7TYV - chains E and a of the 12 polymer chains in the assembly; structure by electron microscopy, 2.80 A resolution.

Chain E:
Protein: 25.10C Fab Light Chain
From: Homo sapiens
Notes: antibody fragment or engineered binder
Sequence (233 residues; each row starts with the number of its first residue; numbers below 1 keep their minus sign (Met-21 is residue -21)):
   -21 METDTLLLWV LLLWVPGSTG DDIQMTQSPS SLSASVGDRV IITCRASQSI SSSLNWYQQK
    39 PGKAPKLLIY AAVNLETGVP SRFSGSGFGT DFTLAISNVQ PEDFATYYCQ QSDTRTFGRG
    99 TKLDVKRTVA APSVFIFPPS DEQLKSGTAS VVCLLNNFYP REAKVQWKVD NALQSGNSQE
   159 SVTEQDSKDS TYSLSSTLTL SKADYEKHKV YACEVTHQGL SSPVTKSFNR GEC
Not modelled in the structure: -21 to 0, 210-211
Disulfides: Cys22-Cys87, Cys131-Cys191

Chain a:
Protein: Glycoprotein G2
From: Lassa virus
Reference sequence: P08669 (GLYC_LASSJ); residues 260-423 here = UniProt positions 260-423
Sequence (164 residues; numbered 260 to 423; the number before each row is that of its first residue):
   260 GTFTWTLSDS EGKDTPGGYC LTRWMLIEAE LKCFGNTAVA KCNEKHDEEF CDMLRLFDFN
   320 KQAIQRLKAP AQTSIQLINK AVNALINDQL IMKNHLRDIM CIPYCNYSKY WYLNHTTTGR
   380 TSLPKCWLVS NGSYLNETHF SDDIEQQADN MITEMLQKEY MERQ
Not modelled in the structure: 267-276, 327-333, 418-423
Construct notes: engineered mutation Pro329 (Glu in P08669), Thr332 (Met in P08669), Cys360 (Gly in P08669)
UniProt features mapped onto this chain:
  - glycosylation (N-linked (GlcNAc...) asparagine): Asn365, Asn373, Asn390, Asn395
Disulfides: Cys279-Cys292, Cys301-Cys310, Cys364-Cys385
Covalently attached groups: glycan linked to Asn365; N-acetylglucosamine (NAG) linked to Asn373, Asn395
What the authors report for this chain:
  - post-translational modification sites: Asn365
  - mutagenesis - E289D: unchanged binding to 25.10C Fab Light Chain (chain E) (proposed by the authors, not directly observed)
  - conformationally variable residues (order/disorder transition): Thr261 to Cys279

How chain E and chain a interact:
Pairs across the interface (8; chain E residue first):
  Ser30(E) with Arg282(a)
  Val51(E) with Arg282(a); Trp283(a), hydrophobic
  Asn52(E) with Trp283(a)
  Gly65(E) with Arg282(a)
  Phe66(E) with Arg282(a); Ala288(a); Glu289(a)
Interface residues without a listed pair, chain E (6 interface residues in all): Ala49
The authors on this interface:
  - specific contacts: Gly65(E)-Arg282(a), Phe66(E)-Glu289(a)
  - epitope / paratope residues, chain E: Gly65(E), Phe66(E)
  - epitope / paratope residues, chain a: Arg282(a), Glu289(a)

Summary:
Chain E and chain a form an interface of 6 and 4 residues respectively. The authors report contacts between
Gly65(E) and Arg282(a) and Phe66(E) and Glu289(a). The paper reports that E289D of chain a leaves binding to
25.10C Fab Light Chain (chain E) unchanged; epitope/paratope residues Gly65(E), Phe66(E) and Arg282(a) among
others.
Chain E is 25.10C Fab Light Chain (Homo sapiens) and chain a is Glycoprotein G2 (Lassa virus); the structure,
Structure of Lassa Virus glycoprotein (Josiah) bound to Fab 25.10C, was determined by electron microscopy
together with 7S8G from the same study.
